PDB entry 4HUF | X-ray diffraction, 1.69 A resolution | chains A and C of the 3 polymer chains in the assembly

# Chain A
Name: Ribonuclease H
From: Bacillus halodurans
Notes: EC 3.1.26.4
UniProtKB: Q9KEI9 (RNH1_BACHD); residue numbers follow UniProt; this construct covers 61-194
Amino-acid sequence (134 residues; row label = number of the first residue in the row):
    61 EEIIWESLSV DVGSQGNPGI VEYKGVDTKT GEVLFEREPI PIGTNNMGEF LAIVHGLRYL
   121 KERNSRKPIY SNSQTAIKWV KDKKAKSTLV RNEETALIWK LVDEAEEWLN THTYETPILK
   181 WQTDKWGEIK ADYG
Differences from the reference sequence: engineered mutation Asn132 (Asp in Q9KEI9)
Ion coordination: Mg2+: Asp71, Glu109
Curated features (UniProtKB/Swiss-Prot):
  - binding site (Mg(2+)): Asp71, Glu109, Asp192
  - mutagenesis: Glu109 (E109Q: Loss of activity), Glu188 (E188A: Strongly reduces activity; E188Q: No effect), Asp192 (D192N: Strongly reduced activity with manganese. Loss of activity with magnesium)

# Chain C
Molecule: 12-nt DNA strand
Sequence (12 nucleotides; row label = number of the first residue in the row):
     1 CGCGAAXTCG CG
Modified residues: UCL (5-chloro-2'-deoxyuridine 5'-(dihydrogen phosphate)) at position 7

# How chain A and chain C interact
Residue-residue contacts (18):
  Asn77(A) with DC1(C), hydrogen bond to the base; DG2(C), hydrogen bond to the sugar
  Pro78(A) with DC1(C), phosphate contact
  Thr104(A) with DG2(C), sugar contact; DC3(C), hydrogen bond to the phosphate
  Asn106(A) with DG2(C), hydrogen bond to the phosphate; DC3(C), hydrogen bond to the sugar
  Met107(A) with DC3(C), phosphate contact
  Thr135(A) with DC3(C), phosphate contact; DG4(C), sugar contact
  Lys138(A) with DA5(C), phosphate contact
  Trp139(A) with DC3(C), phosphate contact; DG4(C), hydrogen bond to the phosphate
  Lys146(A) with DC3(C), sugar contact; DG4(C), phosphate contact
  Ser147(A) with DC3(C), hydrogen bond to the phosphate
  Thr148(A) with DC3(C), hydrogen bond to the phosphate
  Leu149(A) with DC3(C), phosphate contact

# Overview
12 residues of chain A and 5 residues of chain C are in contact; the contacts include 8 hydrogen bonds. Polar
contacts include Asn77(A)-DC1(C), Asn77(A)-DG2(C) and Asn106(A)-DC3(C). Curated annotation (UniProt) lists 3
Mg2+-binding residues and 3 mutagenesis sites on chain A.
Chain A is Ribonuclease H (Bacillus halodurans) and chain C is a 12-nt DNA strand; the structure, Structure of
5-chlorouracil modified A:U base pair, was determined by X-ray diffraction, deposited together with 4HTU, 4HUE
and 4HUG.
